PDB entry 6DD8 | X-ray diffraction, 2.60 A resolution | chains A and B of the 4 polymer chains in the assembly

Chain A (and B):
Molecule: Synaptonemal complex protein 3
From: Mus musculus
Notes: chain B of this document is another copy of the same molecule, construct and numbering; everything in this record applies to it too
UniProt: A2RSE7 (A2RSE7_MOUSE); residue numbers follow UniProt; this construct covers 105-248
Sequence (144 residues; each row starts with the number of its first residue):
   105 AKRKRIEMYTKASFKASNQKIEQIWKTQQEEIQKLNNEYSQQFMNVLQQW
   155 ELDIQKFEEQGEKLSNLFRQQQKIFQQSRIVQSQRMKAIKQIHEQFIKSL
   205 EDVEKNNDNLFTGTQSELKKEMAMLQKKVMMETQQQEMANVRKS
Unresolved in the structure: 105-107, 239-248 (chain B: 105-110, 216-220, 239-248)
Modified residues: Mse112, Mse148, Mse190, Mse226, Mse228, Mse234, Mse235 (selenomethionine; parent Met); Mse242 (selenomethionine)

How chain A and chain B interact:
Residue-residue contacts (70; chain A residue first):
  T114(A) - Q230(B)
  K115(A) - Q230(B)
  F118(A) - Mse226(B)
  F118(A) - L229(B)  hydrophobic
  F118(A) - Q230(B)
  N122(A) - L222(B)
  N122(A) - K223(B)
  N122(A) - Mse226(B)
  I125(A) - L222(B)  hydrophobic
  E126(A) - F215(B)
  E126(A) - K223(B)  salt bridge
  W129(A) - N211(B)
  W129(A) - F215(B)  hydrophobic
  Q133(A) - N211(B)
  Q137(A) - E208(B)
  N140(A) - L204(B)
  Y143(A) - H197(B)
  S144(A) - H197(B)  hydrogen bond
  S144(A) - I201(B)
  F147(A) - I193(B)  hydrophobic
  F147(A) - H197(B)
  Mse148(A) - H197(B)
  L151(A) - Mse190(B)
  L151(A) - K194(B)
  W154(A) - Q186(B)
  W154(A) - Mse190(B)  hydrophobic
  E155(A) - Mse190(B)
  I158(A) - Q186(B)
  F161(A) - F179(B)  hydrophobic
  F161(A) - R183(B)
  E162(A) - R183(B)
  G165(A) - Q176(B)
  L168(A) - F172(B)
  S169(A) - F172(B)
  S169(A) - Q176(B)
  F172(A) - S169(B)
  F172(A) - F172(B)  hydrophobic
  Q176(A) - S169(B)
  R183(A) - I158(B)  hydrogen bond (side chain-backbone)
  R183(A) - Q159(B)
  R183(A) - F161(B)
  R183(A) - E162(B)  salt bridge
  Q186(A) - I158(B)
  Mse190(A) - L151(B)
  Mse190(A) - W154(B)  hydrophobic
  Mse190(A) - E155(B)
  I193(A) - L151(B)  hydrophobic
  K194(A) - Mse148(B)
  K194(A) - L151(B)
  K194(A) - E155(B)  salt bridge
  H197(A) - Y143(B)
  H197(A) - S144(B)
  H197(A) - F147(B)
  I201(A) - S144(B)
  L204(A) - N140(B)
  E208(A) - Q137(B)  hydrogen bond
  N211(A) - W129(B)
  T218(A) - W129(B)
  Q219(A) - W129(B)
  L222(A) - I125(B)  hydrophobic
  Mse226(A) - F118(B)
  Mse226(A) - S121(B)
  Mse226(A) - N122(B)
  Mse226(A) - I125(B)  hydrophobic
  L229(A) - F118(B)  hydrophobic
  Q230(A) - K115(B)
  Q230(A) - F118(B)
  Mse234(A) - E111(B)
  Mse234(A) - T114(B)
  Mse234(A) - K115(B)
Other interface residues (no listed pair), chain A (46 interface residues in all): S121, F179, D212, K223
Other interface residues (no listed pair), chain B (47 interface residues in all): E126, G165, L168, R173, S182, R189

Summary:
46 residues of chain A face 47 of chain B across their interface, with 3 hydrogen bonds and 3 salt bridges.
Polar contacts include E126(A)-K223(B), R183(A)-E162(B) and K194(A)-E155(B).
Chain A and chain B are both Synaptonemal complex protein 3 (Mus musculus); the structure, Structure of mouse
SYCP3, P21 form, was determined by X-ray diffraction (same publication as 6DD9).
